PDB entry 9CJ2 | X-ray diffraction, 2.83 A resolution | chain A

Chain A:
Name: Mitogen-activated protein kinase 14
Source organism: Homo sapiens
Notes: EC 2.7.11.24
Reference sequence: Q16539 (MK14_HUMAN); residue numbers follow UniProt; this construct covers 1-360
Sequence (360 residues; numbered 1 to 360; the number before each row is that of its first residue):
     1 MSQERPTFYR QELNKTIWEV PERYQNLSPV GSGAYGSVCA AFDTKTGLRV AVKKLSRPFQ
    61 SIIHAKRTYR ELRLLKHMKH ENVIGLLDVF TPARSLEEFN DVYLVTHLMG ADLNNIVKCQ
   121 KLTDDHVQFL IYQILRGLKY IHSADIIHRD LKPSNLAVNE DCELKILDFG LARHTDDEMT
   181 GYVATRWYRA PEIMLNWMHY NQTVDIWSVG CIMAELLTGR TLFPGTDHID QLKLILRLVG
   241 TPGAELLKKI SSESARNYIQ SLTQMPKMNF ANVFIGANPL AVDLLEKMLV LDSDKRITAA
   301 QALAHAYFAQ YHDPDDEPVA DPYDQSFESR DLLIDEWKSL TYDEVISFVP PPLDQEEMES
Unresolved in the structure: 1-3, 31, 276, 353-360
Modified residues: Thr180 (phosphothreonine; TPO); Tyr182 (O-phosphotyrosine; PTR)
UniProt features mapped onto this chain:
  - motif: Thr180 to Tyr182 (TXY)
  - active site: Asp168 (Proton acceptor)
  - binding site (ATP): Val30 to Val38, Lys53
  - modified residue: Ser2 (N-acetylserine), Thr16 (Phosphothreonine), Lys53 (N6-acetyllysine), Lys152 (N6-acetyllysine), Thr180 (Phosphothreonine), Tyr182 (Phosphotyrosine), Thr263 (Phosphothreonine), Tyr323 (Phosphotyrosine)
From the paper describing this entry:
  - contacts within the chain: Tyr182-Arg186
  - conformationally variable residues (side-chain flip): Arg186

Overview:
From UniProt: active-site residue Asp168 and 10 ATP-binding residues. The paper reports conformational
variability at Arg186; contacts within the chain involving Arg186 and Tyr182.
Chain A is Mitogen-activated protein kinase 14 (Homo sapiens); the structure, Dual phosphorylated human p38
alpha, was determined by X-ray diffraction together with 9CJ1, 9CJ3, 9CJ4 and 9CJ5 from the same study.
